PDB entry 7N69 | electron microscopy, 14.10 A resolution (very low resolution: no residue pairs are listed; an interface is given only as per-side residue counts) | chains B and F of the 12 polymer chains in the assembly

Chain B (and F):
Protein: Spike glycoprotein E2
Source organism: Eastern equine encephalitis virus (strain Florida 91-469)
Notes: chain F of this document is another copy of the same molecule, construct and numbering; everything in this record applies to it too
Reference sequence: Q4QXJ7 (POLS_EEEVF); residues 1-420 here correspond to UniProt positions 325-744 (UniProt number = residue number + 324)
Amino-acid sequence (420 residues; row label = number of the first residue in the row):
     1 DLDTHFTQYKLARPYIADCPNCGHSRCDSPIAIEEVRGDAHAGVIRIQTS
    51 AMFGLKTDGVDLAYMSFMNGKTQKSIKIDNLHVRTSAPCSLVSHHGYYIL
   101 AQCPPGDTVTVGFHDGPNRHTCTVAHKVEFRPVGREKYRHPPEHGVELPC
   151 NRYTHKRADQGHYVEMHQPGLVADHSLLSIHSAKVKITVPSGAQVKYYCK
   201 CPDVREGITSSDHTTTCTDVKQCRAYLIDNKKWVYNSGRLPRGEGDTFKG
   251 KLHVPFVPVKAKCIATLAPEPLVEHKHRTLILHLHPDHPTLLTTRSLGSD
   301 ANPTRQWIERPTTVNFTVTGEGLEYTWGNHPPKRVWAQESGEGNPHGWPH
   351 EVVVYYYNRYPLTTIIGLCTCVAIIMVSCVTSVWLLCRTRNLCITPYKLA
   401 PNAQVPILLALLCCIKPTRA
Unresolved in the structure: 1-8, 160-253, 341-420
Disulfide bonds: C19-C122, C89-C103, C150-C263

Chain B / chain F interface:
At this resolution (14 A) residue pairs are not listed: 16 residues of chain B and 10 of chain F lie at the interface.

In short:
16 residues of chain B face 10 of chain F across their interface.
Chain B and chain F are both Spike glycoprotein E2 (Eastern equine encephalitis virus (strain Florida
91-469)); the structure, Pre-fusion state 2 of EEEV with localized reconstruction, was determined by electron
microscopy together with 7N6A from the same study.
